8EPW - chains A and B; structure by X-ray diffraction, 2.00 A resolution.

Chain A:
Molecule: GTPase KRas
From: Homo sapiens
Notes: EC 3.6.5.2
Reference sequence: P01116 (RASK_HUMAN), isoform P01116-2; residue numbers follow UniProt; this construct covers 1-169
Sequence (170 residues; numbered 0 to 169; the number before each row is that of its first residue; numbering starts at 0):
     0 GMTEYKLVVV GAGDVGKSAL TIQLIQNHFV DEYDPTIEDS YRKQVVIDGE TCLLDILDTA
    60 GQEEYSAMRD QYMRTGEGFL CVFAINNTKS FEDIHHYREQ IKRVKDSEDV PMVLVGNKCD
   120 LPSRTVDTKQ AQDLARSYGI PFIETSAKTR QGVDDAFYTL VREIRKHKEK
Disordered / not traced: 0, 168-169
Sequence notes: expression tag (0); engineered mutation Asp13 (Gly in P01116)
Curated features (UniProtKB/Swiss-Prot):
  - motif: Tyr32 to Tyr40 (Effector region)
  - binding site (GTP): Gly10 to Gly12, Val14 to Ala18, Val29 to Thr35, Ala59, Gly60, Asn116 to Asp119
  - modified residue: Met1 (N-acetylmethionine), Thr2 (N-acetylthreonine), Lys104 (N6-acetyllysine)
  - glycosylation: Thr35 (Microbial infection: O-linked (Glc) threonine)
Ion coordination: Mg2+: Ser17, Thr35 (together with GMP-PNP)
Small-molecule neighbours: GMP-PNP (GNP; phosphoaminophosphonic acid-guanylate ester): Ala11, Gly12, Asp13, Val14, Gly15, Lys16, Ser17, Ala18, Phe28, Val29, Asp30, Glu31, Tyr32, Asp33, Pro34, Thr35, Thr58, Ala59, Gly60, Gln61, Asn116, Lys117, Asp119, Leu120, Ser145, Ala146, Lys147
Reported in the primary citation:
  - conformationally variable residues (side-chain flip): Tyr32
  - mutagenesis - G13D/A130I: increased binding to RAF proto-oncogene serine/threonine-protein kinase (chain B)
  - contacts within the chain: Asp13-Lys117
  - mutagenesis - G13D/A130I, G13D/A130V, G13D/A130L, G13D/A130F: decreased stability
  - allosteric site: Ala130

Chain B:
Molecule: RAF proto-oncogene serine/threonine-protein kinase
From: Homo sapiens
Notes: EC 2.7.11.1
Reference sequence: P04049 (RAF1_HUMAN); residues 52-131 here = UniProt positions 52-131
Sequence (80 residues; numbered 52 to 131; the number before each row is that of its first residue):
    52 SKTSNTIRVF LPNKQRTVVN VRNGMSLHDC LMKALKVRGL QPECCAVFRL LHEHKGKKAR
   112 LDWNTDAASL IGEELQVDFL
Disordered / not traced: 52-55, 104-107

Chain A / chain B interface:
Pairs across the interface - 29 pairs, chain A then chain B:
  Ile21(A) - Val88(B)  hydrophobic
  Ile24(A) - Val88(B)
  Gln25(A) - Lys87(B)
  Gln25(A) - Val88(B)
  His27(A) - Lys87(B)
  Val29(A) - Lys84(B)
  Glu31(A) - Lys84(B)
  Asp33(A) - Asn71(B)
  Asp33(A) - Lys84(B)  salt bridge
  Pro34(A) - Asn71(B)
  Ile36(A) - Val69(B)  hydrophobic
  Glu37(A) - Arg59(B)  salt bridge
  Glu37(A) - Arg67(B)  salt bridge
  Glu37(A) - Thr68(B)
  Glu37(A) - Val69(B)  hydrogen bond (backbone-backbone)
  Asp38(A) - Arg67(B)
  Asp38(A) - Thr68(B)  hydrogen bond
  Asp38(A) - Arg89(B)  salt bridge
  Ser39(A) - Lys65(B)
  Ser39(A) - Gln66(B)
  Ser39(A) - Arg67(B)  hydrogen bond (backbone-backbone)
  Ser39(A) - Arg89(B)  hydrogen bond (backbone-side chain)
  Tyr40(A) - Gln66(B)
  Tyr40(A) - Val88(B)  hydrophobic
  Tyr40(A) - Arg89(B)
  Arg41(A) - Asn64(B)  hydrogen bond
  Arg41(A) - Lys65(B)
  Arg41(A) - Gln66(B)  hydrogen bond (backbone-side chain)
  Tyr71(A) - Arg67(B)  hydrogen bond
Also at the interface, not in a pair above, chain A (17 interface residues in all): Glu3, Leu56
Also at the interface, not in a pair above, chain B (14 interface residues in all): Thr57, Gly90

Overview:
17 residues of chain A face 14 of chain B across their interface; the contacts include 7 hydrogen bonds and 4
salt bridges. Polar pairs include Asp33(A)-Lys84(B), Glu37(A)-Arg59(B) and Glu37(A)-Arg67(B). Ligands of chain
A: GMP-PNP. From the paper: G13D/A130I, G13D/A130V and G13D/A130L of chain A, among others, reduce stability;
an allosteric site at Ala130(A).
Chain A is GTPase KRas and chain B is RAF proto-oncogene serine/threonine-protein kinase, both from Homo
sapiens; the structure, Crystal Structure of KRAS4b-G13D (GMPPNP-bound) in complex with RAS-binding domain
(RBD) of RAF1/CRAF, was determined by X-ray diffraction (same publication as 8EBZ).
